PDB entry 6HV7 | X-ray diffraction, 3.40 A resolution | chains A and G of the 28 polymer chains in the assembly

[Chain A]
Molecule: Proteasome subunit alpha type-2
Source organism: Saccharomyces cerevisiae (strain ATCC 204508 / S288c)
Notes: EC 3.4.25.1
UniProtKB: P23639 (PSA2_YEAST); numbering as in UniProt (aligned over 1-250)
Sequence (250 residues; each row starts with the number of its first residue):
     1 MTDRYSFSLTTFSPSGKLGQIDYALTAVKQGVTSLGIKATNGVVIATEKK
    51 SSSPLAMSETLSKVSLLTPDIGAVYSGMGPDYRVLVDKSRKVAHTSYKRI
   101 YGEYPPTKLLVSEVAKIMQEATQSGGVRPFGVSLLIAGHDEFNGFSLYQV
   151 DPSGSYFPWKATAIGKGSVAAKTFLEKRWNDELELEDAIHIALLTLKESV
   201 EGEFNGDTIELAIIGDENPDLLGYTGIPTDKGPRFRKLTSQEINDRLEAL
Swiss-Prot annotation at these positions:
  - cross-link: Lys108 (Glycyl lysine isopeptide (Lys-Gly) (interchain with G-Cter in ubiquitin))

[Chain G]
Molecule: Proteasome subunit alpha type-1
Source organism: Saccharomyces cerevisiae (strain ATCC 204508 / S288c)
Notes: EC 3.4.25.1
UniProtKB: P21243 (PSA1_YEAST); residues -8 to 243 here correspond to UniProt positions 1-252 (UniProt number = residue number + 9)
Sequence (252 residues; numbered -8 to 243; the number before each row is that of its first residue; numbers below 1 keep their minus sign (Met-8 is residue -8)):
    -8 MSGAAAASAAGYDRHITIFSPEGRLYQVEYAFKATNQTNINSLAVRGKDC
    42 TVVISQKKVPDKLLDPTTVSYIFCISRTIGMVVNGPIPDARNAALRAKAE
    92 AAEFRYKYGYDMPCDVLAKRMANLSQIYTQRAYMRPLGVILTFVSVDEEL
   142 GPSIYKTDPAGYYVGYKATATGPKQQEITTNLENHFKKSKIDHINEESWE
   192 KVVEFAITHMIDALGTEFSKNDLEVGVATKDKFFTLSAENIEERLVAIAE
   242 QD
Unresolved in the structure: -8 to 1, 243
Bound ions: Mg2+: Thr8, Ala123, Met125

[How chain A and chain G interact]
Pairs across the interface - 65 pairs, chain A then chain G:
  Thr2(A) with Tyr124(G)
  Asp3(A) with Tyr124(G)
  Tyr5(A) with Ile7(G); Ala123(G), hydrophobic; Tyr124(G), hydrophobic
  Leu9(A) with Ile9(G), hydrophobic; Ala123(G), hydrophobic
  Gln20(A) with Ile9(G); Phe10(G), hydrogen bond (side chain-backbone)
  Tyr23(A) with Phe10(G), hydrophobic; Ser11(G); Pro12(G), hydrophobic; Gly14(G)
  Ala24(A) with Phe10(G), hydrophobic
  Thr26(A) with Pro12(G); Glu13(G)
  Ala27(A) with Gly14(G)
  Ser52(A) with Tyr153(G), hydrogen bond
  Pro54(A) with Lys158(G); Glu174(G)
  Leu55(A) with Tyr157(G); Lys158(G), hydrogen bond (backbone-backbone); Ala159(G); Thr170(G); Glu174(G); Phe177(G), hydrophobic
  Ala56(A) with Gly156(G); Tyr157(G), hydrophobic
  Met57(A) with Arg37(G); Val155(G); Gly156(G), hydrogen bond (backbone-backbone); Tyr157(G); Lys158(G)
  Thr60(A) with Tyr146(G); Val155(G); Gly156(G), hydrogen bond (side chain-backbone)
  Leu61(A) with Tyr153(G), hydrophobic
  Met78(A) with Phe10(G), hydrophobic; Leu16(G), hydrophobic
  Pro80(A) with Gln117(G); Ala151(G); Gly152(G); Tyr153(G)
  Asp81(A) with Gln117(G)
  Arg83(A) with Ala113(G); Asn114(G); Gly152(G), hydrogen bond (side chain-backbone); Tyr154(G)
  Val84(A) with Asn114(G); Gln117(G)
  Asp87(A) with Lys110(G), salt bridge; Asn114(G)
  Gly126(A) with Gln121(G); Arg122(G); Ala123(G), hydrogen bond (backbone-backbone)
  Val127(A) with Gln121(G); Arg122(G)
  Arg128(A) with Thr8(G); Phe10(G); Leu16(G); Thr120(G), hydrogen bond (side chain-backbone); Gln121(G), hydrogen bond (backbone-backbone)
  Pro129(A) with Phe10(G)
  Phe130(A) with Gln121(G)
  Gly131(A) with Phe10(G)
Also at the interface, not in a pair above, chain A (31 interface residues in all): Gln30, Ser53, Ala121
Also at the interface, not in a pair above, chain G (33 interface residues in all): Leu173

[In short]
31 residues of chain A face 33 of chain G across their interface; the contacts include 9 hydrogen bonds and 1
salt bridge. Polar contacts include Asp87(A)-Lys110(G), Gln20(A)-Phe10(G) and Ser52(A)-Tyr153(G). The Mg2+
site is built by Thr8(G), Ala123(G) and Met125(G).
Chain A is Proteasome subunit alpha type-2 and chain G is Proteasome subunit alpha type-1, both from
Saccharomyces cerevisiae (strain ATCC 204508 / S288c); the structure, Yeast 20S proteasome with human beta2i
(1-53) in complex with 7, was determined by X-ray diffraction together with 6HTB, 6HTC, 6HTD, 6HTP, 6HTR, 6HUB
and 30 further entries from the same study.
